1GLF - chains O and Y of the 4 polymer chains in the assembly; structure by X-ray diffraction, 2.62 A resolution.

Chain O (and Y):
Name: Protein (glycerol kinase)
Source organism: Escherichia coli
Notes: EC 2.7.1.30; chain Y of this document is another copy of the same molecule, construct and numbering; everything in this record applies to it too
UniProt: P0A6F3 (GLPK_ECOLI); residues 1-501 here correspond to UniProt positions 2-502 (UniProt number = residue number + 1)
Chain sequence (501 residues; row label = number of the first residue in the row):
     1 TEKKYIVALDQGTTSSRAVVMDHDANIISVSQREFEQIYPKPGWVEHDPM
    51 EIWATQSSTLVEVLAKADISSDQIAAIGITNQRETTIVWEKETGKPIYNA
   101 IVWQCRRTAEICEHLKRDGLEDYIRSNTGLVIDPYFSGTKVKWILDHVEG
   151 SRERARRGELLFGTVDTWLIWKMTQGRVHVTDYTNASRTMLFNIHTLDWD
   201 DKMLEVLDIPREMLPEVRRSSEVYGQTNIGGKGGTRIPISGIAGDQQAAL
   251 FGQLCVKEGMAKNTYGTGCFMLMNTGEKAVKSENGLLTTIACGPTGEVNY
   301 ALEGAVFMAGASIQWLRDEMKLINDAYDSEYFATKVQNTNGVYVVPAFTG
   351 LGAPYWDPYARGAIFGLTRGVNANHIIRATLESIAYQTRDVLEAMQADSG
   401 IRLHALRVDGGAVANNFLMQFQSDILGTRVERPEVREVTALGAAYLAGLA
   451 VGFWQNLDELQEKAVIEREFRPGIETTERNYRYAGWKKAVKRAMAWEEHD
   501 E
Not modelled in the structure: 1, 500-501 (chain Y: 1, 501)
Ligand contacts: ADP (adenosine-5'-diphosphate): G12, T13, R17, Y265, G266, T267, G310, A311, I313, Q314, A326, Y327, S329, G410, G411, A412, A414, N415
Swiss-Prot annotation at these positions:
  - binding site (ADP): T13, R17, T267, G310, G411, N415
  - binding site (ATP): T13, T14, S15, T267, G310, Q314, G411
  - binding site (sn-glycerol 3-phosphate): T13, R83, E84, Y135, D245
  - binding site (glycerol): R83, E84, Y135, D245, Q246
  - binding site (beta-D-fructose 1,6-bisphosphate): G234, R236
  - binding site (Zn(2+)): E478
  - modified residue: K232 (N6-malonyllysine)
From the paper describing this entry:
  - conformationally variable residues (order/disorder transition, side-chain flip): G230 to R236, P472 to Y481
  - binding site for phosphate ion: N228 to R236
  - self-association interface (contacts with another copy of this molecule); pairs are residue here / residue on that copy: N228-G231 (hydrogen bond), P49, A65, N228, R361
  - contacts within the chain: N228-G230 (hydrogen bond), K232-T235 (hydrogen bond), D424-R479 (hydrogen bond), I474-R479 (hydrogen bond)
  - mutagenesis - I474D, R479D: decreased catalytic activity
  - mutagenesis - I474D: increased binding to FBP
  - mutagenesis - I474D (100-fold), R479D (250-fold): decreased binding to IIAGlc
  - mutagenesis - A65T: unchanged catalytic activity (citing earlier work)
  - mutagenesis - R479D: unchanged binding to FBP

Chain O / chain Y interface:
Residue-residue contacts (74; chain O residue first):
  Q37(O) - R369(Y)  hydrogen bond
  Y39(O) - R369(Y)  hydrogen bond
  Y39(O) - G370(Y)
  P42(O) - N340(Y)
  Q104(O) - R369(Y)
  M308(O) - R369(Y)
  A311(O) - R369(Y)
  Q314(O) - R369(Y)
  W315(O) - R369(Y)
  W315(O) - V371(Y)  hydrogen bond (side chain-backbone)
  E319(O) - R369(Y)
  E319(O) - V371(Y)
  E319(O) - N372(Y)
  E319(O) - A373(Y)  hydrogen bond (backbone-backbone)
  M320(O) - A373(Y)
  M320(O) - I376(Y)  hydrophobic
  L322(O) - M320(Y)
  L322(O) - L322(Y)  hydrophobic
  N340(O) - P42(Y)
  A347(O) - L367(Y)
  F348(O) - L367(Y)
  F348(O) - T368(Y)
  F348(O) - R369(Y)
  R361(O) - G366(Y)
  R361(O) - L367(Y)
  R361(O) - T368(Y)
  G362(O) - I364(Y)
  G362(O) - F365(Y)
  G362(O) - G366(Y)  hydrogen bond (backbone-backbone)
  G362(O) - L367(Y)  hydrogen bond (backbone-backbone)
  A363(O) - I364(Y)
  A363(O) - F365(Y)  hydrophobic
  A363(O) - L367(Y)
  I364(O) - A363(Y)
  I364(O) - I364(Y)  hydrogen bond (backbone-backbone)
  I364(O) - L367(Y)  hydrophobic
  F365(O) - F365(Y)  hydrophobic
  F365(O) - W496(Y)  hydrophobic
  G366(O) - G362(Y)
  G366(O) - W496(Y)
  L367(O) - W315(Y)  hydrophobic
  L367(O) - F348(Y)
  L367(O) - G362(Y)  hydrogen bond (backbone-backbone)
  L367(O) - I364(Y)  hydrophobic
  T368(O) - W315(Y)
  T368(O) - F348(Y)
  T368(O) - R361(Y)
  R369(O) - Q37(Y)
  R369(O) - Y39(Y)
  R369(O) - Q104(Y)
  R369(O) - M308(Y)
  R369(O) - A311(Y)
  R369(O) - W315(Y)
  R369(O) - E319(Y)
  R369(O) - F348(Y)
  G370(O) - Y39(Y)
  V371(O) - W315(Y)  hydrogen bond (backbone-side chain)
  V371(O) - E319(Y)
  N372(O) - E319(Y)
  A373(O) - E319(Y)  hydrogen bond (backbone-backbone)
  A373(O) - M320(Y)
  K488(O) - W496(Y)  hydrogen bond (side chain-backbone)
  K488(O) - E498(Y)  salt bridge
  R492(O) - R492(Y)  hydrogen bond (side chain-backbone)
  R492(O) - M494(Y)  hydrogen bond (side chain-backbone)
  R492(O) - A495(Y)  hydrogen bond (side chain-backbone)
  R492(O) - W496(Y)
  M494(O) - R492(Y)  hydrogen bond (backbone-side chain)
  A495(O) - R492(Y)
  W496(O) - Y343(Y)  hydrophobic
  W496(O) - F365(Y)  hydrophobic
  W496(O) - G366(Y)
  W496(O) - K488(Y)
  W496(O) - A489(Y)  hydrophobic
Other interface residues (no listed pair), chain O (41 interface residues in all): G43, G341, Y343, T349, I376, G485, A489, A493, E498
Other interface residues (no listed pair), chain Y (41 interface residues in all): T14, G43, Q314, G341, A347, G485, A493

In short:
The chain O/chain Y interface involves 41 residues from each chain; the contacts include 15 hydrogen bonds and
1 salt bridge. Polar pairs include K488(O)-E498(Y), Q37(O)-R369(Y) and Y39(O)-R369(Y). Ligands of chain O:
ADP. The paper reports a binding site for phosphate ion at N228(O); I474D and R479D of chain O reduce
catalytic activity.
Chain O and chain Y are both Protein (glycerol kinase) (Escherichia coli); the structure, Crystal structures
of escherichia coli glycerol kinase and the mutant A65T in an inactive tetramer: conformational ..., was
determined by X-ray diffraction together with 1BU6 from the same study.
